6YXP - chain A; structure by X-ray diffraction, 1.60 A resolution.

# Chain A
Name: SWI/SNF complex subunit SMARCC1
From: Homo sapiens
UniProtKB: Q92922 (SMRC1_HUMAN); residues 28-305 here = UniProt positions 28-305
Sequence (280 residues; numbered 26 to 305; the number before each row is that of its first residue):
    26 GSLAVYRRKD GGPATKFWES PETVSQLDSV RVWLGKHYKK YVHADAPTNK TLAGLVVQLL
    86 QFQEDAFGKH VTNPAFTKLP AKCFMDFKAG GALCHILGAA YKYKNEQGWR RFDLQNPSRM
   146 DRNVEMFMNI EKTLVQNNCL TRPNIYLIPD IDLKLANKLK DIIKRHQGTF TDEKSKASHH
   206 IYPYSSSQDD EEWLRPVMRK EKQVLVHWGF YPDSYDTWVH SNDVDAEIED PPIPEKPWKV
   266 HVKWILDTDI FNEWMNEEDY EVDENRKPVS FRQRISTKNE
Not modelled in the structure: 26, 211-215, 303-305
Differences from the reference sequence: expression tag (26-27)
Curated features (UniProtKB/Swiss-Prot):
  - cross-link: Lys179 (Glycyl lysine isopeptide (Lys-Gly) (interchain with G-Cter in SUMO2))
From the paper describing this entry:
  - disease-associated variants - K129T, W134L, R144Q (by similarity / conservation)

# In short
Chain A is SWI/SNF complex subunit SMARCC1 (Homo sapiens); the structure, Higher resolution structure of the
N-terminal module of the human SWI/SNF-subunit BAF155/SMARCC1, was determined by X-ray diffraction together
with 6YXO from the same study.
